PDB entry 4GXL | X-ray diffraction, 2.02 A resolution | chains A and B

# Chain A
Protein: Galectin-8
Source organism: Homo sapiens
Reference sequence: O00214 (LEG8_HUMAN); residues 228-359 here correspond to UniProt positions 186-317 (UniProt number = residue number - 42)
Chain sequence (153 residues; numbered 207 to 359; the number before each row is that of its first residue):
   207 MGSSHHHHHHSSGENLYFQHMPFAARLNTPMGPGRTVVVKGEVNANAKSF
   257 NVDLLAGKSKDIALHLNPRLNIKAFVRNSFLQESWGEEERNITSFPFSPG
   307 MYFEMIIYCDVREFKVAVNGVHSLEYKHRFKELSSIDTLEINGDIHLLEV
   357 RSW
Unresolved in the structure: 207-216
Differences from the reference sequence: expression tag (207-227)
What the authors report for this chain:
  - mutagenesis - V244A, K246A, I312L, I312V: unchanged binding to Peptide from Calcium-binding and coiled-coil domain-containing protein 2 (chain B)
  - mutagenesis - I312A, A323Y: abolished binding to full-length NDP52
  - mutagenesis - I312A, A323Y: abolished localization
  - specificity-determining residues: Ile312, Ala323
  - mutagenesis - I312Q, I312W, Y314L/H328G/W359DEL, Y314M/K321Q/W359S, A323F, A323M, A323V, A323Y: abolished binding to Peptide from Calcium-binding and coiled-coil domain-containing protein 2 (chain B)
  - mutagenesis - A323S: decreased binding to Peptide from Calcium-binding and coiled-coil domain-containing protein 2 (chain B)

# Chain B
Protein: Peptide from Calcium-binding and coiled-coil domain-containing protein 2
Reference sequence: Q13137 (CACO2_HUMAN); residues 368-381 here = UniProt positions 368-381
Chain sequence (14 residues; each row starts with the number of its first residue):
   368 ARQNPGLAYGNPYS
Unresolved in the structure: 368-370
UniProt features mapped onto this chain:
  - region: Asn371 to Ser381 (Interaction with LGALS8)
  - mutagenesis: Leu374 (L374A: Severely reduces affinity for LGALS8), Tyr376 (Y376A: Severely reduces affinity for LGALS8), Asn378 (N378A: Prevents interaction with LGALS8), Tyr380 (Y380A/F: Severely reduced affinity for LGALS8)
What the authors report for this chain:
  - contacts within the chain: Asn378-Tyr380 (hydrogen bond)
  - mutagenesis - N378A: abolished binding to Galectin-8 (chain A)

# How chain A and chain B interact
Contacting residue pairs - 24 pairs, chain A then chain B:
  Val244(A) - Leu374(B)  hydrophobic
  Lys246(A) - Pro372(B)  hydrogen bond (side chain-backbone)
  Lys246(A) - Gly373(B)  hydrogen bond (side chain-backbone)
  Glu310(A) - Gly373(B)
  Glu310(A) - Leu374(B)
  Glu310(A) - Ala375(B)  hydrogen bond (side chain-backbone)
  Glu310(A) - Tyr376(B)  hydrogen bond (side chain-backbone)
  Ile312(A) - Gly377(B)
  Ile312(A) - Asn378(B)
  Ile312(A) - Tyr380(B)  hydrophobic
  Tyr314(A) - Tyr380(B)  hydrophobic
  Lys321(A) - Tyr380(B)
  Val322(A) - Tyr380(B)  hydrogen bond (backbone-side chain)
  Ala323(A) - Pro379(B)  hydrophobic
  Ala323(A) - Tyr380(B)  hydrogen bond (backbone-side chain)
  Asn325(A) - Tyr376(B)
  Gly326(A) - Tyr376(B)
  Gly326(A) - Gly377(B)
  Gly326(A) - Pro379(B)
  His328(A) - Tyr380(B)  hydrogen bond
  Arg357(A) - Asn371(B)
  Arg357(A) - Pro372(B)
  Trp359(A) - Pro372(B)  hydrophobic
  Trp359(A) - Asn378(B)
Also at the interface, not in a pair above, chain A (16 interface residues in all): Tyr308, Ser329, Glu355
The authors on this interface:
  - specific contacts: Val244(A)-Leu374(B), Lys246(A)-Gly373(B) (hydrogen bond), Lys246(A)-Pro372(B) (hydrogen bond), Tyr308(A)-Tyr376(B), Glu310(A)-Tyr376(B) (hydrogen bond), Ile312(A)-Leu374(B), Ile312(A)-Tyr380(B) (hydrophobic contact), Tyr314(A)-Tyr380(B) (hydrophobic contact), Lys321(A)-Tyr380(B) (hydrophobic contact), Val322(A)-Tyr380(B) (backbone contact), Ala323(A)-Pro379(B), Ala323(A)-Tyr380(B), Asn325(A)-Tyr376(B), His328(A)-Tyr380(B) (hydrogen bond), Trp359(A)-Pro372(B), Ala375(B)-Glu310(A) (backbone contact)
  - hot spots on chain A (mutagenesis) - I312A, Y314A, K321A, N325A, H328A (8-fold), W359A (5-fold): decreased binding to Peptide from Calcium-binding and coiled-coil domain-containing protein 2 (chain B)
  - interface residues, chain B: Leu374(B)
  - hot spots on chain B (mutagenesis) - L374A, Y376A, Y380A, Y380F: decreased binding to Galectin-8 (chain A)

# In short
16 residues of chain A face 10 of chain B across their interface; the contacts include 7 hydrogen bonds. Among
the polar pairs are Lys246(A)-Pro372(B), Lys246(A)-Gly373(B) and Glu310(A)-Ala375(B). The paper describes
contacts between Val244(A) and Leu374(B), Tyr308(A) and Tyr376(B) and Ile312(A) and Leu374(B) among others;
hydrogen bonds between Lys246(A) and Gly373(B), Lys246(A) and Pro372(B) and Glu310(A) and Tyr376(B) among
others; hydrophobic contacts between Ile312(A) and Tyr380(B), Tyr314(A) and Tyr380(B) and Lys321(A) and
Tyr380(B). From the paper: I312Q, I312W and Y314L/H328G/W359DEL of chain A, among others, abolish binding to
Peptide from Calcium-binding and coiled-coil domain-containing protein 2 (chain B); the interface residue
Leu374(B); 24 substitutions were tested in all.
Chain A is Galectin-8 (Homo sapiens) and chain B is Peptide from Calcium-binding and coiled-coil
domain-containing protein 2; the structure, The crystal structure of Galectin-8 C-CRD in complex with NDP52,
was determined by X-ray diffraction.
